PDB entry 3TOD | X-ray diffraction, 1.38 A resolution | chains A and B

# Chain A
Molecule: Lactotransferrin
From: Bos taurus
Notes: EC 3.4.21.-; fragment: C-lobe
UniProt: P24627 (TRFL_BOVIN); residues 342-676 here correspond to UniProt positions 361-695 (UniProt number = residue number + 19)
Chain sequence (335 residues; each row starts with the number of its first residue):
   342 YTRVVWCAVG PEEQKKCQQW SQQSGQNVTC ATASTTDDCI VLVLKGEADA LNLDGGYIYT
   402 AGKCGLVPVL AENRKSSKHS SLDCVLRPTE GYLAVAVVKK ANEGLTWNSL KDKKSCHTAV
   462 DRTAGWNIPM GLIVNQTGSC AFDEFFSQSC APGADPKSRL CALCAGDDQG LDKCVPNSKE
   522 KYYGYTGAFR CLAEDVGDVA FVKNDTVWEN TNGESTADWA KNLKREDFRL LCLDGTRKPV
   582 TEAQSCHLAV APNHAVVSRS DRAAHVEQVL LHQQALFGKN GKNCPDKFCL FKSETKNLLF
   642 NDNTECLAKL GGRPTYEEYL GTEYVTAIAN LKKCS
Disulfide bonds: Cys348-Cys380, Cys358-Cys371, Cys425-Cys647, Cys457-Cys532, Cys481-Cys675, Cys491-Cys505, Cys502-Cys515, Cys573-Cys587, Cys625-Cys630
Covalent attachments: N-acetylglucosamine (NAG) linked to Asn368, Asn476, Asn545
Metal / ion sites: Fe ion: Asp395, Tyr433, Tyr526, His595 (together with carbonate ion); Zn2+ site 1 near His588 (its only coordinating residue here); Zn2+ site 2 near Glu659 (its only coordinating residue here)
Ligand contacts:
  - carbonate ion (CO3): Asp395, Tyr433, Thr459, Arg463, Thr464, Ala465, Gly466, Tyr526, His595
  - 1-butyl-1H-pyrazole-5-carboxylic acid (XXB): Thr430, Glu431, Gly432, Val591, Ala592, Pro593, Asn594, Glu659, Tyr660, Leu661, Gly662

# Chain B
Molecule: peptide, LEACAF from Lactotransferrin
From: Bos taurus
UniProt: P24627 (TRFL_BOVIN); residues 681-686 here correspond to UniProt positions 700-705 (UniProt number = residue number + 19)
Chain sequence (6 residues; numbered 681 to 686; the number before each row is that of its first residue):
   681 LEACAF

# Interface between chain A and chain B
Residue-residue contacts - 12 pairs, chain A then chain B:
  Asp378(A) - Phe686(B)
  Ile381(A) - Phe686(B)  hydrophobic
  Val382(A) - Phe686(B)  hydrophobic
  Leu385(A) - Phe686(B)  hydrophobic
  Thr401(A) - Phe686(B)
  Lys404(A) - Leu681(B)
  Lys404(A) - Glu682(B)
  Lys404(A) - Ala683(B)
  Lys404(A) - Cys684(B)
  Cys405(A) - Cys684(B)  disulfide
  Cys405(A) - Ala685(B)
  Cys405(A) - Phe686(B)  hydrophobic
Interface residues without a listed pair, chain A (8 interface residues in all): Ala670
Cross-chain cystine bridges: Cys405(A)-Cys684(B)

# Overview
The interface between chain A and chain B involves 8 residues on one side and 6 on the other; the contacts
include 1 disulfide bond. Bound to chain A: carbonate ion and 1-butyl-1H-pyrazole-5-carboxylic acid.
Covalently linked N-acetylglucosamine: at Asn368(A), Asn476(A) and Asn545(A).
Chain A is Lactotransferrin and chain B is peptide, LEACAF from Lactotransferrin, both from Bos taurus; the
structure, Crystal Structure of C-lobe of Bovine lactoferrin Complexed with 1-Butyl-1H-Pyrazole-5-carboxylic
acid at 1.38 A Resolution, was determined by X-ray diffraction.
